Entry 7LNT (X-ray diffraction, 2.35 A resolution); this record covers chains A and B.

# Chain A (and B)
Name: Isopentenyl phosphate kinase
Source organism: Candidatus Methanomethylophilus alvus
Notes: EC 2.7.4.26; chain B of this document is another copy of the same molecule, construct and numbering; everything in this record applies to it too
UniProtKB: A0A3G3II74 (A0A3G3II74_9EURY); residue numbers follow UniProt; this construct covers 1-259
Chain sequence (279 residues; each row starts with the number of its first residue; numbers below 1 keep their minus sign (Met-19 is residue -19)):
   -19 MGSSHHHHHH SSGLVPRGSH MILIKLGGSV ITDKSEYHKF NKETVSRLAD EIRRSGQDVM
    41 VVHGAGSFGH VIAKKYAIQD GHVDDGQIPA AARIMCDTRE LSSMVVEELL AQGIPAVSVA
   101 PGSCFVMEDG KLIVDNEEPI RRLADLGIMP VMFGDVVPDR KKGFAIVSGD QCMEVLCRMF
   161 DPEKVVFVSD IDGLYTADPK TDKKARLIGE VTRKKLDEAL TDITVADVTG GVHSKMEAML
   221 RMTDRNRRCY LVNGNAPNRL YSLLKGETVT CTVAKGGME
Not modelled in the structure: -19 to -2, 194-214, 258-259 (chain B: -19 to -2, 259)
Differences from the reference sequence: initiating methionine (-19); expression tag (-18 to 0)
Ligand contacts:
  - ADP (adenosine-5'-diphosphate): Lys5, Gly7, Gly8, Ser9, Lys14, Val168, Ser169, Asp170, Ile171, Gly173, Leu174, Tyr175, Thr176, Ala177, Asp178, Pro179, Lys180, Lys215
  - (phenylmethyl) dihydrogen phosphate (WZT): Lys5, Gly8, Gly44, Ala45, Gly46, Gly49, His50, Ala53, Ile74, Thr78, Gly134, Asp135, Ile146, Val147, Ser148, Gly149, Asp150
What the authors report for this chain:
  - binding site for (phenylmethyl) dihydrogen phosphate: Ala45, Gly46, His50, Ala53, Ile74, Thr78, Val136, Ile146, Gly149, Asp150
  - conformationally variable residues (order/disorder transition, side-chain flip): His50, Thr192 to Lys215
  - binding site for ADP: Lys5, Gly8, Ser9, Lys14, Ser169, Tyr175, Ala177, Lys215
  - mutagenesis - I74A (2-9-fold), I146A (2-9-fold): decreased catalytic activity on (phenylmethyl) dihydrogen phosphate
  - catalytic residues: Lys14, His50 (citing earlier work)
  - mutagenesis - V136A: unchanged catalytic activity
  - mutagenesis - I74A (26-fold), I146A (6-fold): decreased catalytic activity on DMAP
  - specificity-determining residues: Ile74, Ile146
  - catalytic residues: Thr209
  - mutagenesis - I74A (26-fold), I146A (6-fold): decreased catalytic activity on DMAP, 2
  - mutagenesis - I74A, I146A: increased catalytic activity on 19, 21, 22, and 2427
  - mutagenesis - V208A (14-29-fold), T209S (5-10-fold): decreased catalytic activity on 1
  - mutagenesis - T209A (1200-2400-fold): decreased catalytic activity on IP

# How chain A and chain B interact
Pairs across the interface - 69 pairs, chain A then chain B:
  His62(A) - Leu126(B)
  Ile68(A) - Leu126(B)
  Ile68(A) - Ile128(B)  hydrophobic
  Ala72(A) - Leu90(B)
  Ala72(A) - Pro95(B)  hydrophobic
  Ala72(A) - Ala96(B)
  Ala72(A) - Ile128(B)  hydrophobic
  Arg73(A) - Glu87(B)  salt bridge
  Arg73(A) - Leu90(B)
  Met75(A) - Val97(B)  hydrophobic
  Met75(A) - Ile128(B)  hydrophobic
  Cys76(A) - Val86(B)  hydrophobic
  Cys76(A) - Glu87(B)
  Cys76(A) - Leu90(B)  hydrophobic
  Arg79(A) - Val97(B)
  Arg79(A) - Ser98(B)
  Glu80(A) - Ser83(B)
  Glu80(A) - Glu87(B)
  Ser83(A) - Glu80(B)
  Glu87(A) - Arg73(B)  salt bridge
  Glu87(A) - Cys76(B)
  Glu87(A) - Glu80(B)
  Leu90(A) - Ala72(B)  hydrophobic
  Leu90(A) - Arg73(B)
  Leu90(A) - Cys76(B)  hydrophobic
  Pro95(A) - Ala72(B)  hydrophobic
  Ala96(A) - Ala72(B)
  Val97(A) - Met75(B)  hydrophobic
  Val97(A) - Arg79(B)
  Val97(A) - Ser103(B)
  Ser98(A) - Arg79(B)
  Ser98(A) - Ser103(B)  hydrogen bond (backbone-side chain)
  Val99(A) - Ser103(B)
  Gly102(A) - Leu123(B)
  Ser103(A) - Ser98(B)  hydrogen bond (side chain-backbone)
  Ser103(A) - Val99(B)
  Ser103(A) - Cys104(B)  hydrogen bond (backbone-side chain)
  Ser103(A) - Pro119(B)
  Cys104(A) - Cys104(B)  hydrophobic
  Cys104(A) - Pro119(B)
  Phe105(A) - Pro119(B)
  Val106(A) - Glu118(B)
  Asp115(A) - Asn116(B)
  Asp115(A) - Glu118(B)
  Asn116(A) - Asp115(B)
  Glu118(A) - Val106(B)
  Glu118(A) - Arg140(B)  salt bridge
  Pro119(A) - Cys104(B)
  Pro119(A) - Phe105(B)
  Pro119(A) - Val106(B)  hydrophobic
  Arg122(A) - Pro138(B)
  Arg122(A) - Arg140(B)
  Leu123(A) - Met75(B)  hydrophobic
  Leu123(A) - Gly102(B)
  Leu123(A) - Pro138(B)  hydrophobic
  Leu126(A) - His62(B)
  Leu126(A) - Ile68(B)
  Leu126(A) - Gly143(B)
  Leu126(A) - Phe144(B)  hydrophobic
  Ile128(A) - Ile68(B)  hydrophobic
  Ile128(A) - Ala71(B)  hydrophobic
  Ile128(A) - Met75(B)  hydrophobic
  Pro138(A) - Arg122(B)
  Pro138(A) - Leu123(B)  hydrophobic
  Asp139(A) - Arg122(B)
  Arg140(A) - Glu118(B)  salt bridge
  Arg140(A) - Arg122(B)
  Gly143(A) - Leu126(B)
  Phe144(A) - Leu126(B)  hydrophobic
Other interface residues (no listed pair), chain A (38 interface residues in all): Pro69, Ala71, Val86, Gly127
Other interface residues (no listed pair), chain B (38 interface residues in all): Pro69, Gly127, Asp139

# Summary
The chain A/chain B interface involves 38 residues from each chain, with 3 hydrogen bonds and 4 salt bridges.
Polar contacts include Arg73(A)-Glu87(B), Glu118(A)-Arg140(B) and Ser98(A)-Ser103(B). The paper reports
catalytic residues Lys14(A), His50(A) and Thr209(A); I74A and I146A of chain A reduce catalytic activity on
(phenylmethyl) dihydrogen phosphate; 6 substitutions were tested in all.
Both chains are Isopentenyl phosphate kinase (Candidatus Methanomethylophilus alvus). Entry 7LNT (Ternary
complex of the Isopentenyl Phosphate Kinase from Candidatus methanomethylophilus alvus bound to benzyl
monophosphate and ...) was determined by X-ray diffraction together with 7LNV, 7LNU, 7LNX and 7N9D from the
same study.
